6EXD - chain A; structure by X-ray diffraction, 2.14 A resolution.

# Chain A
Name: IcmP (DotM)
From: Legionella pneumophila subsp. pneumophila (strain Philadelphia 1 / ATCC 33152 / DSM 7513)
UniProtKB: Q5ZYC7 (Q5ZYC7_LEGPH); numbering as in UniProt (aligned over 153-380)
Chain sequence (235 residues; numbered 146 to 380; the number before each row is that of its first residue):
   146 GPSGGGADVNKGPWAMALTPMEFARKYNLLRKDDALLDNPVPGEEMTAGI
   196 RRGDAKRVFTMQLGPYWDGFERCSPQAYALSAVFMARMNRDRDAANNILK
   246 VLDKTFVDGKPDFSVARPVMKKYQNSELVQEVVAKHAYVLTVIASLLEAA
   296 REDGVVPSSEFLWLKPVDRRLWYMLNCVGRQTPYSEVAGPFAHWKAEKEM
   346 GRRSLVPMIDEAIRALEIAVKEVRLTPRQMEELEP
Not modelled in the structure: 146-157, 180-188
Sequence notes: expression tag (146-152)
Modified / non-standard residues: Mse161, Mse166, Mse191, Mse206, Mse230, Mse233, Mse265, Mse319, Mse345, Mse353, Mse375 (selenomethionine; parent Met)

# In short
Chain A is IcmP (DotM) (Legionella pneumophila subsp. pneumophila (strain Philadelphia 1 / ATCC 33152 / DSM
7513)); the structure, Crystal structure of DotM cytoplasmic domain (residues 153-380) SeMet derivative, was
determined by X-ray diffraction (same publication as 6EXB, 6EXC and 6EXE).
